6AX7 - chains A and B; structure by X-ray diffraction, 2.00 A resolution.

# Chain A (and B)
Protein: Procollagen lysyl hydroxylase and glycosyltransferase
Notes: EC 1.14.11.4; fragment: lysyl hydroxylase domain; chain B of this document is another copy of the same molecule, construct and numbering; everything in this record applies to it too
UniProt: Q5UQC3 (PLOD_MIMIV); residues 680-895 here = UniProt positions 680-895
Sequence (235 residues; row label = number of the first residue in the row):
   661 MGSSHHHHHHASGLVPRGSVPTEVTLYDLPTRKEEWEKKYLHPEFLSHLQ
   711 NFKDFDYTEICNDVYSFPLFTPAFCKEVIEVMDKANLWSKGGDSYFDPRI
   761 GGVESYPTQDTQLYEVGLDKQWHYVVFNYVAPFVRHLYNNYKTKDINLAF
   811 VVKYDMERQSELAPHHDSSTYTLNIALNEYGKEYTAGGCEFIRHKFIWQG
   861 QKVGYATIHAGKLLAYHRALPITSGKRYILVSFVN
Unresolved in the structure: 661-682, 750-767 (chain B: 661-682, 751-766, 819-821)
Differences from the reference sequence: expression tag (661-679)
Metal / ion sites: Fe2+: His825, Asp827, His877
Curated features (UniProtKB/Swiss-Prot):
  - active site: Arg887
  - binding site (Fe cation): His825, Asp827, His877
  - mutagenesis: His825 to Asp827 (Complete loss of lysyl hydroxylase activity)
Reported in the primary citation:
  - Fe2+ coordination: His825, Asp827, His877
  - self-association interface (contacts with another copy of this molecule); pairs are residue here / residue on that copy: Tyr798-Leu873 (hydrophobic contact), Tyr801-Leu873 (hydrophobic contact), Tyr831-Leu873 (hydrophobic contact)
  - mutagenesis - K804E: decreased catalytic activity on collagen
  - mutagenesis - L873D: abolished catalytic activity on collagen
  - mutagenesis - L873D: unchanged catalytic activity on synthetic collagen peptide
  - mutagenesis - K804E: unchanged catalytic activity on synthetic peptide
  - mutagenesis - K804E: unchanged binding to Procollagen lysyl hydroxylase and glycosyltransferase (chain A)
  - mutagenesis - D827A: abolished binding to Procollagen lysyl hydroxylase and glycosyltransferase (chain A)

# Interface between chain A and chain B
Residue-residue contacts (39; chain A residue first):
  Asn722(A) with Asn722(B)
  Asp723(A) with Arg853(B), salt bridge; Leu874(B)
  Tyr725(A) with Arg853(B), hydrogen bond
  Leu797(A) with Arg853(B), hydrogen bond (backbone-side chain)
  Tyr798(A) with His826(B); Arg853(B); Leu873(B), hydrophobic; Leu874(B), hydrophobic
  Asn799(A) with His826(B), hydrogen bond (backbone-side chain); Arg853(B), hydrogen bond; Tyr876(B)
  Tyr801(A) with His826(B); Lys872(B); Leu873(B), hydrophobic
  His826(A) with Tyr798(B), hydrogen bond (side chain-backbone); Asn799(B), hydrogen bond (side chain-backbone); Tyr801(B)
  Thr830(A) with Lys872(B); Leu873(B)
  Tyr831(A) with Leu873(B), hydrophobic
  Arg853(A) with Asp723(B), salt bridge; Tyr725(B), hydrogen bond; Leu797(B), hydrogen bond (side chain-backbone); Tyr798(B); Asn799(B), hydrogen bond
  Ala870(A) with Leu873(B), hydrophobic; Leu874(B), hydrophobic
  Lys872(A) with Tyr801(B); Thr830(B)
  Leu873(A) with Tyr798(B); Tyr801(B), hydrophobic; Thr830(B); Ala870(B), hydrophobic
  Leu874(A) with Asp723(B); Tyr798(B), hydrophobic; Ala870(B), hydrophobic; Leu874(B), hydrophobic
  Tyr876(A) with Asn799(B)
Interface residues without a listed pair, chain A (18 interface residues in all): Val794, Asn800
Interface residues without a listed pair, chain B (18 interface residues in all): Val794, Asn800, Tyr831
From the paper, about this interface:
  - hot spots on chain A (mutagenesis) - L873D: abolished binding to another copy of this molecule

# In short
The chain A/chain B interface involves 18 residues from each chain; the contacts include 9 hydrogen bonds and
2 salt bridges. Polar pairs include Asp723(A)-Arg853(B), Tyr725(A)-Arg853(B) and Leu797(A)-Arg853(B). The
paper reports that K804E of chain A reduces catalytic activity on collagen; Fe2+ coordination by His825(A),
Asp827(A) and His877(A); 3 substitutions were tested in all.
Chain A and chain B are both Procollagen lysyl hydroxylase and glycosyltransferase; the structure, The crystal
structure of a lysyl hydroxylase from Acanthamoeba polyphaga mimivirus, was determined by X-ray diffraction
(same publication as 6AX6).
